PDB entry 5UH9 | X-ray diffraction, 4.40 A resolution (low resolution: residue-level contacts below are approximate; hydrogen-bond / salt-bridge calls are withheld) | chains D and F of the 9 polymer chains in the assembly

Chain D:
Protein: DNA-directed RNA polymerase subunit beta'
Source organism: Mycobacterium tuberculosis (strain ATCC 25618 / H37Rv)
Notes: EC 2.7.7.6
UniProt: P9WGY7 (RPOC_MYCTU); numbering as in UniProt (aligned over 1-1316)
Sequence (1316 residues; each row starts with the number of its first residue):
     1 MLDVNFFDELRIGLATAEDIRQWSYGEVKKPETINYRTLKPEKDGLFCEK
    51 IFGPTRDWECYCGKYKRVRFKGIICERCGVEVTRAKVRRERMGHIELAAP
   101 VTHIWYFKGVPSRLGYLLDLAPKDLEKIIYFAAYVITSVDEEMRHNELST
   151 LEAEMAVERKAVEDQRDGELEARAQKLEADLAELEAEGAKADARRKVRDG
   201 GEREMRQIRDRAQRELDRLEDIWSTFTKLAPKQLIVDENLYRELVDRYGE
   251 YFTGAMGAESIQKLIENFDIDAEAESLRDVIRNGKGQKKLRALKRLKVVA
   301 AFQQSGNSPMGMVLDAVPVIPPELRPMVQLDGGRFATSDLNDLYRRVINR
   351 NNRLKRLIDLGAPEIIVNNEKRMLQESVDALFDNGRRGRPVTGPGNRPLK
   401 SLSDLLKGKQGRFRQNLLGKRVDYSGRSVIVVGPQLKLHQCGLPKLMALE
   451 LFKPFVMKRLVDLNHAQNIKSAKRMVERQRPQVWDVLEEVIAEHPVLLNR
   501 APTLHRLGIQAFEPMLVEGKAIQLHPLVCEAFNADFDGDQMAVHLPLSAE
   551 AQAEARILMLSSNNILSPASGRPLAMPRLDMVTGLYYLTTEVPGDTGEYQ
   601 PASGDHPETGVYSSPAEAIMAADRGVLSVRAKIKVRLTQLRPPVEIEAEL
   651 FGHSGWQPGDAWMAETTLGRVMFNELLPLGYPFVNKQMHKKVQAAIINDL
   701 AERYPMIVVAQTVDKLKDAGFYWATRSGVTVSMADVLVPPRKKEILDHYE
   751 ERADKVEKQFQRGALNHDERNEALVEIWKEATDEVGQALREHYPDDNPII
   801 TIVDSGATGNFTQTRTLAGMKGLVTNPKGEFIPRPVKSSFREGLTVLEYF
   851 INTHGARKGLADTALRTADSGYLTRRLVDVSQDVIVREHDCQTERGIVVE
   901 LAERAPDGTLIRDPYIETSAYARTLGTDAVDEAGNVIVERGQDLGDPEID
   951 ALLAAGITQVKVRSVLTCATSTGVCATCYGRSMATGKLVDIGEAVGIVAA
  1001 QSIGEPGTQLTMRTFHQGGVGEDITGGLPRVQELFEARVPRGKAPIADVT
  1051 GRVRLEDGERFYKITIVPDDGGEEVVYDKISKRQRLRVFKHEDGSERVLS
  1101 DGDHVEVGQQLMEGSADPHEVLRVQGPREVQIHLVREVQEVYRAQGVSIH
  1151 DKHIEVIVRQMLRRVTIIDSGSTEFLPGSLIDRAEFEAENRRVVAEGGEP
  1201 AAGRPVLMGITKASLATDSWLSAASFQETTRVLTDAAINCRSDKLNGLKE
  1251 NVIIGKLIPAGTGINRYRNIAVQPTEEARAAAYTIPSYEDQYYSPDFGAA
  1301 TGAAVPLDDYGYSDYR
Not modelled in the structure: 1-2, 1012-1025, 1282-1316
Bound ions: Zn2+ site 1: Cys60, Cys62, Cys75, Cys78; Mg2+: Asp535, Asp537, Asp539 (shared with 1 residue of chain I); Zn2+ site 2: Cys891, Cys968, Cys975, Cys978
UniProt features mapped onto this chain:
  - binding site (Zn(2+)): Cys60, Cys62, Cys75, Cys78, Cys891, Cys968, Cys975, Cys978
  - binding site (Mg(2+)): Asp535, Asp537, Asp539

Chain F:
Protein: RNA polymerase sigma factor SigA
Source organism: Mycobacterium tuberculosis (strain ATCC 25618 / H37Rv)
UniProt: P9WGI1 (SIGA_MYCTU); numbering as in UniProt (aligned over 1-528)
Sequence (528 residues; row label = number of the first residue in the row):
     1 MAATKASTATDEPVKRTATKSPAASASGAKTGAKRTAAKSASGSPPAKRA
    51 TKPAARSVKPASAPQDTTTSTIPKRKTRAAAKSAAAKAPSARGHATKPRA
   101 PKDAQHEAATDPEDALDSVEELDAEPDLDVEPGEDLDLDAADLNLDDLED
   151 DVAPDADDDLDSGDDEDHEDLEAEAAVAPGQTADDDEEIAEPTEKDKASG
   201 DFVWDEDESEALRQARKDAELTASADSVRAYLKQIGKVALLNAEEEVELA
   251 KRIEAGLYATQLMTELSERGEKLPAAQRRDMMWICRDGDRAKNHLLEANL
   301 RLVVSLAKRYTGRGMAFLDLIQEGNLGLIRAVEKFDYTKGYKFSTYATWW
   351 IRQAITRAMADQARTIRIPVHMVEVINKLGRIQRELLQDLGREPTPEELA
   401 KEMDITPEKVLEIQQYAREPISLDQTIGDEGDSQLGDFIEDSEAVVAVDA
   451 VSFTLLQDQLQSVLDTLSEREAGVVRLRFGLTDGQPRTLDEIGQVYGVTR
   501 ERIRQIESKTMSKLRHPSRSQVLRDYLD
Not modelled in the structure: 1-206

Interface between chain D and chain F:
Residue-residue contacts (80; chain D residue first):
  Glu32(D) - Arg367(F)
  Thr33(D) - Thr365(F)
  Thr33(D) - Ile366(F)
  Ile34(D) - Ile366(F)
  Asn35(D) - Ile366(F)
  Tyr36(D) - Ile368(F)
  Tyr36(D) - Pro369(F)
  Tyr36(D) - Met372(F)
  Tyr36(D) - Tyr416(F)
  Arg37(D) - Tyr416(F)
  Arg67(D) - Gly484(F)
  Arg67(D) - Pro486(F)
  Arg69(D) - Gln485(F)
  Ala132(D) - Ala223(F)
  Arg203(D) - Glu208(F)
  Val236(D) - Leu221(F)
  Asp237(D) - Lys217(F)
  Glu238(D) - Gln234(F)
  Glu238(D) - Lys237(F)
  Glu323(D) - Glu443(F)
  Pro326(D) - Leu423(F)
  Val328(D) - Ile439(F)
  Leu330(D) - Ile439(F)
  Gly332(D) - Arg418(F)
  Arg334(D) - Arg418(F)
  Arg334(D) - Glu419(F)
  Arg334(D) - Ile421(F)
  Phe335(D) - Pro420(F)
  Phe335(D) - Ile421(F)
  Ala336(D) - Ile421(F)
  Ala336(D) - Leu423(F)
  Ala336(D) - Leu435(F)
  Thr337(D) - Ile421(F)
  Thr337(D) - Ser422(F)
  Thr337(D) - Leu423(F)
  Ser338(D) - Leu423(F)
  Ser338(D) - Asp424(F)
  Asp339(D) - Ser422(F)
  Asp339(D) - Asp424(F)
  Asp342(D) - Thr365(F)
  Arg345(D) - Gln362(F)
  Arg345(D) - Arg364(F)
  Arg345(D) - Thr365(F)
  Arg346(D) - Ala316(F)
  Asn349(D) - Gln362(F)
  Arg350(D) - Asp319(F)
  Arg353(D) - Asp319(F)
  Arg353(D) - Gln322(F)
  Arg353(D) - Glu323(F)
  Arg353(D) - Gln362(F)
  Leu357(D) - Gln322(F)
  Leu357(D) - Leu326(F)
  Leu357(D) - Ile329(F)
  Leu360(D) - Leu326(F)
  Gly361(D) - Lys292(F)
  Ala362(D) - Ile329(F)
  Pro363(D) - Asn293(F)
  Pro363(D) - Leu296(F)
  Ile365(D) - Gln234(F)
  Ile365(D) - Glu297(F)
  Ile366(D) - Gln322(F)
  Ile366(D) - Asn325(F)
  Asn369(D) - Tyr231(F)
  Asn369(D) - Gln322(F)
  Glu370(D) - Gln322(F)
  Arg372(D) - Ser227(F)
  Arg372(D) - Tyr231(F)
  Met373(D) - Leu318(F)
  Met373(D) - Asp319(F)
  Met373(D) - Gln322(F)
  Glu376(D) - Ser227(F)
  Arg397(D) - Ser422(F)
  Arg397(D) - Gln425(F)
  Gln410(D) - Asp432(F)
  Gln467(D) - Asp525(F)
  Asn468(D) - Asp525(F)
  Ile469(D) - Ser452(F)
  Ile469(D) - Leu455(F)
  Lys470(D) - Asp528(F)
  Lys473(D) - Val448(F)
Also at the interface, not in a pair above, chain D (55 interface residues in all): Glu42, Ala85, Lys86, Met327, Gly333, Lys400
Also at the interface, not in a pair above, chain F (55 interface residues in all): Leu300, Asp361, Ala363, Gln415, Gln434, Tyr526

Summary:
The chain D/chain F interface involves 55 residues from each chain. Cys60(D), Cys62(D), Cys75(D) and Cys78(D)
coordinate Zn2+ site 1. The Mg2+ site is built by Asp535(D), Asp537(D) and Asp539(D). Curated annotation
(UniProt) lists 8 Zn2+-binding residues and 3 Mg2+-binding residues on chain D.
Here chain D is DNA-directed RNA polymerase subunit beta' and chain F is RNA polymerase sigma factor SigA,
both from Mycobacterium tuberculosis (strain ATCC 25618 / H37Rv). Entry 5UH9 (Crystal structure of
Mycobacterium tuberculosis transcription initiation complex containing 2nt RNA) was determined by X-ray
diffraction together with 5UH5, 5UH6, 5UH8, 5UHA, 5UHB, 5UHC and 4 further entries from the same study.
